6VM1 - chains A and F of the 26 polymer chains in the assembly; structure by electron microscopy, 7.90 A resolution (low resolution: residue-level contacts below are approximate; hydrogen-bond / salt-bridge calls are withheld).

Chain A:
Molecule: ATP synthase subunit alpha, chloroplastic
From: Spinacia oleracea
Notes: EC 7.1.2.2
UniProt: P06450 (ATPA_SPIOL); residues 1-507 here = UniProt positions 1-507
Sequence (507 residues; each row starts with the number of its first residue):
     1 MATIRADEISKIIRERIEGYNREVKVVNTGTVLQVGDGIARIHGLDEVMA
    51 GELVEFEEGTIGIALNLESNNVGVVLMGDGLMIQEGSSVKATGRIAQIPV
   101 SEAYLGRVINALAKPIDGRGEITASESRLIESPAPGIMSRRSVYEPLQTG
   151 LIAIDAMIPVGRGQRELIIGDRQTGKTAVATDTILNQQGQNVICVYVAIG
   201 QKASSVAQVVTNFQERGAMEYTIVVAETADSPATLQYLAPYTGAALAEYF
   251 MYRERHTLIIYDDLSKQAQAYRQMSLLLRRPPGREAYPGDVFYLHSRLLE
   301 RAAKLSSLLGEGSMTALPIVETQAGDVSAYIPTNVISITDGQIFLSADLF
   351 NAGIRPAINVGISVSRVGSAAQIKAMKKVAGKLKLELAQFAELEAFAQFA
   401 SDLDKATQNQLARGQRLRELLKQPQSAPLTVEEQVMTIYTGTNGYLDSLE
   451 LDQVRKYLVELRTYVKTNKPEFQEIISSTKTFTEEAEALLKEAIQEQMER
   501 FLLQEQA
Unresolved in the structure: 1-9, 505-507
UniProt features mapped onto this chain:
  - binding site (ATP): G170 to T177
  - site: S363 (Required for activity)

Chain F:
Molecule: ATP synthase subunit beta, chloroplastic
From: Spinacia oleracea
Notes: EC 7.1.2.2
UniProt: P00825 (ATPB_SPIOL); residue numbers follow UniProt; this construct covers 1-498
Sequence (498 residues; row label = number of the first residue in the row):
     1 MRINPTTSDPGVSTLEKKNLGRIAQIIGPVLDVAFPPGKMPNIYNALIVK
    51 GRDTAGQPMNVTCEVQQLLGNNRVRAVAMSATDGLTRGMEVIDTGAPLSV
   101 PVGGATLGRIFNVLGEPVDNLGPVDTRTTSPIHRSAPAFTQLDTKLSIFE
   151 TGIKVVDLLAPYRRGGKIGLFGGAGVGKTVLIMELINNIAKAHGGVSVFG
   201 GVGERTREGNDLYMEMKESGVINEQNIAESKVALVYGQMNEPPGARMRVG
   251 LTALTMAEYFRDVNEQDVLLFIDNIFRFVQAGSEVSALLGRMPSAVGYQP
   301 TLSTEMGSLQERITSTKEGSITSIQAVYVPADDLTDPAPATTFAHLDATT
   351 VLSRGLAAKGIYPAVDPLDSTSTMLQPRIVGEEHYEIAQRVKETLQRYKE
   401 LQDIIAILGLDELSEEDRLTVARARKIERFLSQPFFVAEVFTGSPGKYVG
   451 LAETIRGFQLILSGELDSLPEQAFYLVGNIDEATAKAMNLEMESKLKK
Unresolved in the structure: 1-17, 497-498
UniProt features mapped onto this chain:
  - binding site (ATP): G172 to T179

Chain A / chain F interface:
Residue-residue contacts (20):
  M49(A) - G84(F)
  M49(A) - L85(F)
  M49(A) - T86(F)
  A50(A) - T82(F)
  A50(A) - D83(F)
  A50(A) - G84(F)
  A50(A) - L85(F)
  L67(A) - Q25(F)
  L67(A) - I26(F)
  E68(A) - A24(F)
  E68(A) - Q25(F)
  S69(A) - A24(F)
  S69(A) - Q25(F)
  G136(A) - T206(F)
  I137(A) - T206(F)
  I137(A) - G209(F)
  I137(A) - N210(F)
  P281(A) - G290(F)
  Y293(A) - N240(F)
  S296(A) - N240(F)
Interface residues without a listed pair, chain A (14 interface residues in all): N66, P135, R140, R297
Interface residues without a listed pair, chain F (15 interface residues in all): M239, A287

Overview:
The interface between chain A and chain F involves 14 residues on one side and 15 on the other. From UniProt:
8 ATP-binding residues on chain A; 8 ATP-binding residues on chain F.
Here chain A is ATP synthase subunit alpha, chloroplastic and chain F is ATP synthase subunit beta,
chloroplastic, both from Spinacia oleracea. Entry 6VM1 (Chloroplast ATP synthase (C3, CF1FO)) was determined
by electron microscopy together with 6VM4, 6VMB, 6VMD, 6VMG, 6VOF, 6VOG and 8 further entries from the same
study.
